PDB entry 5UHG | X-ray diffraction, 3.97 A resolution | chains A and C of the 8 polymer chains in the assembly

[Chain A]
Molecule: DNA-directed RNA polymerase subunit alpha
From: Mycobacterium tuberculosis (strain ATCC 25618 / H37Rv)
Notes: EC 2.7.7.6
UniProtKB: P9WGZ1 (RPOA_MYCTU); numbering as in UniProt (aligned over 1-347)
Amino-acid sequence (347 residues; row label = number of the first residue in the row):
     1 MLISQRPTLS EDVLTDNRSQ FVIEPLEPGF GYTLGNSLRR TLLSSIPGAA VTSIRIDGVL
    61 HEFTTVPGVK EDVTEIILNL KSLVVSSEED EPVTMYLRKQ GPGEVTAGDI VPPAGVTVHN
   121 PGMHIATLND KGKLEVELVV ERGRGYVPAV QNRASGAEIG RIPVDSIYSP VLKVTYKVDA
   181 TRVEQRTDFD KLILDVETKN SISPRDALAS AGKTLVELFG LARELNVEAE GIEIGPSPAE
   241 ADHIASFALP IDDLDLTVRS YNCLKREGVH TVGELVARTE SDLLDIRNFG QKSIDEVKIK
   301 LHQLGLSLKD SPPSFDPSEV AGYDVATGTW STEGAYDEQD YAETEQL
Disordered / not traced: 1-2, 227-347

[Chain C]
Molecule: DNA-directed RNA polymerase subunit beta
From: Mycobacterium tuberculosis (strain ATCC 25618 / H37Rv)
Notes: EC 2.7.7.6
UniProtKB: P9WGY9 (RPOB_MYCTU); residues 1-1178 here = UniProt positions 1-1178
Amino-acid sequence (1178 residues; numbered 1 to 1178; the number before each row is that of its first residue):
     1 MLEGCILADS RQSKTAASPS PSRPQSSSNN SVPGAPNRVS FAKLREPLEV PGLLDVQTDS
    61 FEWLIGSPRW RESAAERGDV NPVGGLEEVL YELSPIEDFS GSMSLSFSDP RFDDVKAPVD
   121 ECKDKDMTYA APLFVTAEFI NNNTGEIKSQ TVFMGDFPMM TEKGTFIING TERVVVSQLV
   181 RSPGVYFDET IDKSTDKTLH SVKVIPSRGA WLEFDVDKRD TVGVRIDRKR RQPVTVLLKA
   241 LGWTSEQIVE RFGFSEIMRS TLEKDNTVGT DEALLDIYRK LRPGEPPTKE SAQTLLENLF
   301 FKEKRYDLAR VGRYKVNKKL GLHVGEPITS STLTEEDVVA TIEYLVRLHE GQTTMTVPGG
   361 VEVPVETDDI DHFGNRRLRT VGELIQNQIR VGMSRMERVV RERMTTQDVE AITPQTLINI
   421 RPVVAAIKEF FGTSQLSQFM DQNNPLSGLT HKRRLSALGP GGLSRERAGL EVRDVHPSHY
   481 GRMCPIETPE GPNIGLIGSL SVYARVNPFG FIETPYRKVV DGVVSDEIVY LTADEEDRHV
   541 VAQANSPIDA DGRFVEPRVL VRRKAGEVEY VPSSEVDYMD VSPRQMVSVA TAMIPFLEHD
   601 DANRALMGAN MQRQAVPLVR SEAPLVGTGM ELRAAIDAGD VVVAEESGVI EEVSADYITV
   661 MHDNGTRRTY RMRKFARSNH GTCANQCPIV DAGDRVEAGQ VIADGPCTDD GEMALGKNLL
   721 VAIMPWEGHN YEDAIILSNR LVEEDVLTSI HIEEHEIDAR DTKLGAEEIT RDIPNISDEV
   781 LADLDERGIV RIGAEVRDGD ILVGKVTPKG ETELTPEERL LRAIFGEKAR EVRDTSLKVP
   841 HGESGKVIGI RVFSREDEDE LPAGVNELVR VYVAQKRKIS DGDKLAGRHG NKGVIGKILP
   901 VEDMPFLADG TPVDIILNTH GVPRRMNIGQ ILETHLGWCA HSGWKVDAAK GVPDWAARLP
   961 DELLEAQPNA IVSTPVFDGA QEAELQGLLS CTLPNRDGDV LVDADGKAML FDGRSGEPFP
  1021 YPVTVGYMYI MKLHHLVDDK IHARSTGPYS MITQQPLGGK AQFGGQRFGE MECWAMQAYG
  1081 AAYTLQELLT IKSDDTVGRV KVYEAIVKGE NIPEPGIPES FKVLLKELQS LCLNVEVLSS
  1141 DGAAIELREG EDEDLERAAA NLGINLSRNE SASVEDLA
Disordered / not traced: 1-27, 1154-1178
Curated features (UniProtKB/Swiss-Prot):
  - natural variant: Val-423 (V423A: In strain: vr1), Leu-436 (L436P: In strain: vr2), Ser-437 (S437T: In strain: vr3), Gln-438 to Asp-441 (sequence variant, change not given here; In strain: RJ49), Gln-438 (Q438L: In strain: vr4), Phe-439 (F439V: In strain: RJ37), Met-440 to Asn-443 (deletion: In strain: RJ55), Asp-441 (D441V: In strain: vr3), Leu-449 to Lys-452 (sequence variant, change not given here; In strain: RJ48), His-451 (H451D: In strain: vr5; H451L: In strain: SP28; H451N: In strain: vr6; H451P: In strain: vr8; H451Q: In strain: vr1; H451R: In strain: vr7), Ser-456 (S456L: In strain: vr11 and RJ37; S456Q: In strain: vr9; S456W: In strain: vr10), Leu-458 (L458P: In strain: vr12 and SP22)
  - mutagenesis: Glu-138 (E138R: Weakens interaction with TRCF and CarD), Ile-147 (I147A: Weakens interaction with TRCF and CarD), Lys-148 (K148A: Does not affect association with TRCF, but weakens interaction with CarD), Ser-149 (S149A: Does not affect association with TRCF, but weakens interaction with CarD)
Residues lining bound ligands:
  - 88G (Nalpha-(benzenecarbonyl)-N-(2-methylphenyl)-D-phenylalaninamide): Val-475, His-476, Pro-477, Tyr-480, Arg-562, Arg-563, Gly-566, Glu-567, Val-568
  - rifampicin (RFP): Arg-173, Val-176, Ser-434, Gln-435, Leu-436, Ser-437, Gln-438, Phe-439, Met-440, Asp-441, His-451, Arg-454, Ser-456, Leu-458, Arg-465, Pro-489, Asn-493, Ile-497, Arg-613, His-680

[Interface between chain A and chain C]
Pairs across the interface (77):
  Arg-18(A) / Arg-996(C)
  Arg-18(A) / Asp-997(C)  salt bridge
  Tyr-32(A) / Phe-1011(C)  hydrophobic
  Tyr-32(A) / Glu-1017(C)
  Tyr-32(A) / Pro-1018(C)
  Thr-33(A) / Ser-1015(C)
  Thr-33(A) / Glu-1017(C)
  Asn-36(A) / Gly-1013(C)
  Asn-36(A) / Arg-1014(C)
  Asn-36(A) / Ser-1015(C)
  Asn-36(A) / Gly-1016(C)  hydrogen bond (side chain-backbone)
  Arg-39(A) / Glu-902(C)  hydrogen bond (side chain-backbone)
  Arg-39(A) / Phe-906(C)
  Arg-39(A) / Gly-910(C)
  Arg-40(A) / Glu-902(C)  hydrogen bond (side chain-backbone)
  Arg-40(A) / Asp-903(C)  salt bridge
  Arg-40(A) / Gly-1013(C)  hydrogen bond (side chain-backbone)
  Arg-40(A) / Arg-1014(C)
  Leu-43(A) / Glu-902(C)
  Ser-44(A) / Glu-902(C)
  Leu-60(A) / Ile-792(C)
  Leu-60(A) / Gly-793(C)
  His-61(A) / Ile-792(C)
  His-61(A) / Gly-793(C)
  His-61(A) / Lys-846(C)
  His-61(A) / Val-847(C)
  His-61(A) / Ile-848(C)
  Glu-62(A) / Lys-846(C)
  Glu-62(A) / Lys-876(C)  salt bridge
  Phe-63(A) / Phe-675(C)
  Phe-63(A) / Ile-750(C)  hydrophobic
  Phe-63(A) / Ile-848(C)  hydrophobic
  Thr-64(A) / Phe-675(C)
  Thr-65(A) / Ala-655(C)
  Thr-65(A) / Asp-656(C)  hydrogen bond
  Thr-65(A) / Lys-674(C)
  Gly-68(A) / Ser-654(C)
  Val-69(A) / Ser-654(C)
  Val-69(A) / Ala-655(C)  hydrogen bond (backbone-backbone)
  Lys-70(A) / Ala-655(C)
  Lys-70(A) / Ile-689(C)
  Lys-70(A) / Val-690(C)  hydrogen bond (side chain-backbone)
  Lys-70(A) / Asp-691(C)  salt bridge
  Glu-71(A) / Ala-655(C)
  Asp-72(A) / Lys-674(C)  salt bridge
  Asp-72(A) / Asn-685(C)
  Asp-72(A) / Cys-687(C)  hydrogen bond
  Thr-74(A) / Val-619(C)
  Thr-74(A) / Phe-675(C)
  Leu-78(A) / Val-619(C)  hydrophobic
  Leu-78(A) / Arg-620(C)
  Lys-81(A) / Asp-745(C)  salt bridge
  Lys-81(A) / Lys-876(C)
  Thr-127(A) / Asp-691(C)
  Asn-129(A) / Glu-652(C)
  Asn-129(A) / Val-653(C)  hydrogen bond (side chain-backbone)
  Lys-131(A) / Glu-652(C)  salt bridge
  Tyr-146(A) / Val-742(C)
  Tyr-146(A) / Glu-743(C)
  Tyr-146(A) / Lys-878(C)
  Arg-153(A) / Glu-795(C)
  Ile-159(A) / Asp-783(C)
  Ile-159(A) / Arg-791(C)
  Ile-159(A) / Gly-793(C)
  Ile-159(A) / Ala-794(C)
  Ile-162(A) / Lys-846(C)
  Asp-165(A) / Lys-878(C)  salt bridge
  Ile-167(A) / Glu-743(C)
  Lys-173(A) / Asp-909(C)
  Lys-173(A) / Thr-911(C)
  Val-174(A) / Gly-910(C)
  Thr-175(A) / Ala-908(C)  hydrogen bond (side chain-backbone)
  Thr-175(A) / Asp-909(C)
  Thr-175(A) / Gly-910(C)
  Tyr-176(A) / Phe-1011(C)
  Tyr-176(A) / Gly-1016(C)  hydrogen bond (side chain-backbone)
  Glu-197(A) / Arg-996(C)  salt bridge
Other interface residues (no listed pair), chain A (39 interface residues in all): Pro-67, Arg-161, Pro-163
Other interface residues (no listed pair), chain C (51 interface residues in all): Tyr-657, Pro-688, Ala-874, Met-904, Pro-912, Asp-1012

[Overview]
Chain A and chain C form an interface of 39 and 51 residues respectively; the contacts include 11 hydrogen
bonds and 9 salt bridges. Polar pairs include Arg-18(A)/Asp-997(C), Arg-40(A)/Asp-903(C) and
Glu-62(A)/Lys-876(C). Bound to chain C: rifampicin and compound 88G.
Chain A is DNA-directed RNA polymerase subunit alpha and chain C is DNA-directed RNA polymerase subunit beta,
both from Mycobacterium tuberculosis (strain ATCC 25618 / H37Rv); the structure, Crystal structure of
Mycobacterium tuberculosis transcription initiation complex in complex with D-AAP1 and Rifampin, was
determined by X-ray diffraction, deposited together with 5UH5, 5UH6, 5UH8, 5UH9, 5UHA, 5UHB and 4 further
entries.
